PDB entry 8TXT | X-ray diffraction, 3.19 A resolution | chains B and K of the 12 polymer chains in the assembly

Chain B:
Name: Hemagglutinin
From: Influenza A virus (A/Viet Nam/1203/2004(H5N1))
Notes: fragment: HA2 subdomain
UniProtKB: A0A6B7HQ27 (A0A6B7HQ27_9INFA); residues 1-174 here correspond to UniProt positions 330-503 (UniProt number = residue number + 329)
Chain sequence (177 residues; each row starts with the number of its first residue):
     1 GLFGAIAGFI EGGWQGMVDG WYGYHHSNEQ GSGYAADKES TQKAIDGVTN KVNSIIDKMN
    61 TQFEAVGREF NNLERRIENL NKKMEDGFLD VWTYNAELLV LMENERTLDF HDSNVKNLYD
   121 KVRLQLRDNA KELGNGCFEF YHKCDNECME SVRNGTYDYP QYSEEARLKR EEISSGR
Not modelled in the structure: 177
Sequence notes: expression tag (175-177)
Disulfides: C144-C148
Covalent attachments: N-acetylglucosamine (NAG) linked to N154

Chain K:
Name: GC_w13_B, Fab light chain
From: Homo sapiens
Notes: antibody fragment or engineered binder
Chain sequence (214 residues; numbered 1 to 214; the number before each row is that of its first residue):
     1 DIQMTQSPSS LSASVGDRVI ITCRANQSIG GYLNWYQQKP GKAPNLLIFT ASTLQSGVPS
    61 RFSGGGSGTD FTLTISSLQP EDFATYYCQQ NYNTPRTFGQ GTKVDIKRTV AAPSVFIFPP
   121 SDEQLKSGTA SVVCLLNNFY PREAKVQWKV DNALQSGNSQ ESVTEQDSKD STYSLSSTLT
   181 LSKADYEKHK VYACEVTHQG LSSPVTKSFN RGEC
Not modelled in the structure: 214
Disulfides: C23-C88, C134-C194
Covalent attachments: N-acetylglucosamine (NAG) linked to N26

How chain B and chain K interact:
Pairs across the interface - 5 pairs, chain B then chain K:
  K38(B) - Y92(K)
  K38(B) - T94(K)
  E39(B) - Y32(K)
  Q42(B) - Y32(K)  hydrogen bond
  E150(B) - Y92(K)
Also at the interface, not in a pair above, chain B (5 interface residues in all): N154
Also at the interface, not in a pair above, chain K (5 interface residues in all): Q27, N93

In short:
The chain B/chain K interface involves 5 residues from each chain, with 1 hydrogen bond. Its one
hydrogen-bonded contact is Q42(B)-Y32(K). Covalently linked N-acetylglucosamine: at N154(B). Covalently linked
N-acetylglucosamine: at N26(K).
Here chain B is Hemagglutinin (Influenza A virus (A/Viet Nam/1203/2004(H5N1))) and chain K is GC_w13_B, Fab
light chain (Homo sapiens). Entry 8TXT (Crystal structure of 05.GC.w13.02 Fab in complex with H5 HA from
A/Viet Nam/1203/2004(H5N1)) was determined by X-ray diffraction (same publication as 8TXM, 8TXP, 8TY7 and
8U44).
